Entry 7ZHJ (electron microscopy, 3.53 A resolution); this record covers chains Z and c of the 33 polymer chains in the assembly.

Chain Z:
Name: Distal tail protein
Organism: Escherichia phage T5
UniProtKB: Q6QGE8 (DIT_BPT5); residues 1-204 here = UniProt positions 1-204
Amino-acid sequence (204 residues; each row starts with the number of its first residue):
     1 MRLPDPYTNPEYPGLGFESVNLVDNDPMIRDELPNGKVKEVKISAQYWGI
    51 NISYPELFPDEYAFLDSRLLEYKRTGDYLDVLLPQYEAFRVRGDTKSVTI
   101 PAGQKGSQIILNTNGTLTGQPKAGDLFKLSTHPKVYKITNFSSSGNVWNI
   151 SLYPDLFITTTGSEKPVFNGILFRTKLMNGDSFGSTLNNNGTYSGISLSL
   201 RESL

Chain c:
Name: Probable baseplate hub protein
Organism: Escherichia phage T5
UniProtKB: Q6QGE9 (BPPB3_BPT5); residue numbers follow UniProt; this construct covers 1-949
Amino-acid sequence (949 residues; numbered 1 to 949; the number before each row is that of its first residue):
     1 MKKILDSAKNYLNTHDKLKTACLIALELPSSSGSAATYIYLTDYFRDVTY
    51 NGILYRSGKVKSISSHKQNRQLSIGSLSFTITGTAEDEVLKLVQNGVSFL
   101 DRGITIHQAIINEEGNILPVDPDTDGPLLFFRGRITGGGIKDNVNTSGIG
   151 TSVITWNCSNQFYDFDRVNGRYTDDASHRGLEVVNGTLQPSNGAKRPEYQ
   201 EDYGFFHSNKSTTILAKYQVKEERYKLQSKKKLFGLSRSYSLKKYYETVT
   251 KEVDLDFNLAAKFIPVVYGVQKIPGIPIFADTELNNPNIVYVVYAFAEGE
   301 IDGFLDFYIGDSPMICFDETDSDTRTCFGRKKIVGDTMHRLAAGTSTSQP
   351 SVHGQEYKYNDGNGDIRIWTFHGKPDQTAAQVLVDIAKKKGFYLQNQNGN
   401 GPEYWDSRYKLLDTAYAIVRFTINENRTEIPEISAEVQGKKVKVYNSDGT
   451 IKADKTSLNGIWQLMDYLTSDRYGADITLDQFPLQKVISEAKILDIIDES
   501 YQTSWQPYWRYVGWNDPLSENRQIVQLNTILDTSESVFKNVQGILESFGG
   551 AINNLSGEYRITVEKYSTNPLRINFLDTYGDLDLSDTTGRNKFNSVQASL
   601 VDPALSWKTNSITFYNSKFKEQDKGLDKKLQLSFANITNYYTARSYADRE
   651 LKKSRYSRTLSFSVPYKFIGIEPNDPIAFTYERYGWKDKFFLVDEVENTR
   701 DGKINLVLQEYGEDVFINSEQVDNSGNDIPDISNNVLPPRDFKYTPTPGG
   751 VVGAIGKNGELSWLPSLTNNVVYYSIAHSGHVNPYIVQQLENNPNERMIQ
   801 EIIGEPAGLAIFELRAVDINGRRSSPVTLSVDLNSAKNLSVVSNFRVVNT
   851 ASGDVTEFVGPDVKLAWDKIPEEEIIPEIYYTLEIYDSQDRMLRSVRIED
   901 VYTYDYLLTYNKADFALLNSGALGINRKLRFRIRAEGENGEQSVGWATI
Cystine bridges: Cys316-Cys327

Chain Z / chain c interface:
Contacting residue pairs - 30 pairs, chain Z then chain c:
  Pro27(Z) - Asn145(c)
  Pro27(Z) - Thr146(c)
  Pro27(Z) - Ser147(c)
  Pro27(Z) - Gly148(c)
  Met28(Z) - Gly148(c)  hydrogen bond (backbone-backbone)
  Met28(Z) - Ile149(c)
  Met28(Z) - Gly150(c)  hydrogen bond (backbone-backbone)
  Ile29(Z) - Gly150(c)
  Ile29(Z) - Thr151(c)
  Ile29(Z) - Ser152(c)
  Arg30(Z) - Ile149(c)
  Arg30(Z) - Gly150(c)  hydrogen bond (backbone-backbone)
  Asp31(Z) - Lys61(c)  salt bridge
  Asp31(Z) - Thr82(c)  hydrogen bond
  Glu32(Z) - Lys61(c)  hydrogen bond (backbone-side chain)
  Leu33(Z) - Gly58(c)
  Leu33(Z) - Thr82(c)
  Pro34(Z) - Phe45(c)
  Pro34(Z) - Val60(c)
  Asn35(Z) - Phe45(c)
  Asn35(Z) - Ser57(c)
  Asn35(Z) - Gly58(c)
  Lys39(Z) - Thr84(c)
  Val41(Z) - Glu86(c)
  Ile43(Z) - Val144(c)  hydrophobic
  Ser44(Z) - Val144(c)
  Ser44(Z) - Asn145(c)
  Ser44(Z) - Thr146(c)
  Tyr47(Z) - Thr146(c)  hydrogen bond (side chain-backbone)
  Tyr47(Z) - Ser147(c)
Interface residues without a listed pair, chain Z (15 interface residues in all): Asp26
Interface residues without a listed pair, chain c (18 interface residues in all): Asp43

Overview:
15 residues of chain Z and 18 residues of chain c are in contact, with 6 hydrogen bonds and 1 salt bridge.
Polar pairs include Asp31(Z)-Lys61(c), Asp31(Z)-Thr82(c) and Glu32(Z)-Lys61(c).
Chain Z is Distal tail protein and chain c is Probable baseplate hub protein, both from Escherichia phage T5;
the structure, Tail tip of siphophage T5 : tip proteins, was determined by electron microscopy, deposited
together with 7QG9, 7ZN2, 7ZN4, 7ZQB and 7ZQP.
